PDB entry 5SY8 | X-ray diffraction, 1.62 A resolution | chains H and O of the 3 polymer chains in the assembly

[Chain H]
Molecule: 10E8 fab heavy chain
Source organism: Homo sapiens
Notes: antibody fragment or engineered binder
Sequence (235 residues; each row starts with the number of its first residue; a row labelled like 52A-52C holds insertion residues (52A, then the next letters in order)):
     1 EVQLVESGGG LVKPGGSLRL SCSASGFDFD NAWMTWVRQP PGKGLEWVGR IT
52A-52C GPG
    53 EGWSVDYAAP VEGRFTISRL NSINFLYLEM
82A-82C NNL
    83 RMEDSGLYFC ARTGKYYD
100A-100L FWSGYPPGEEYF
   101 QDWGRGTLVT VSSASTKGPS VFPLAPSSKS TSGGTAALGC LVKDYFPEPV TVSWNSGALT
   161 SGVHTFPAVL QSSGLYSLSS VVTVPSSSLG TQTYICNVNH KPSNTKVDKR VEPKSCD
Unresolved in the structure: 217
Disulfides: Cys22-Cys92, Cys140-Cys196

[Chain O]
Molecule: 10E8 EPITOPE SCAFFOLD T117v2
Source organism: synthetic construct
Sequence (163 residues; each row starts with the number of its first residue):
     7 NAMQGIHFRR HYVRHLPKEV SQNDIIKALA SPLINDGMVV SDFADHVITR EQNFPTGLPV
    67 EPVGVAIPHT DSKYVRQNAI SVGILAEPVN FEDAGGEPDP VPVRVVFMLA LGNWFDITNV
   127 LWWIKAVIQD EDFMQQLLVM NDDEIYQSIY TRISELEHHH HHH
Unresolved in the structure: 7-10, 166-169

[Interface between chain H and chain O]
Contacting residue pairs (31):
  Asp28(H) with Lys79(O), salt bridge
  Asn31(H) with Lys79(O)
  Trp33(H) with Trp120(O), hydrophobic; Phe121(O), hydrophobic
  Gly52C(H) with Gly118(O); Asn119(O)
  Glu53(H) with Asn119(O); Trp120(O), hydrogen bond (side chain-backbone); Phe121(O)
  Lys97(H) with Trp120(O)
  Tyr98(H) with Trp120(O)
  Tyr99(H) with Trp120(O), hydrophobic; Thr124(O); Leu127(O), hydrophobic; Trp128(O)
  Phe100A(H) with Leu64(O), hydrophobic; Ile73(O), hydrophobic; Leu127(O); Lys131(O), hydrogen bond (backbone-side chain)
  Trp100B(H) with Lys131(O), hydrogen bond (backbone-side chain); Ile134(O), hydrophobic
  Ser100C(H) with Lys131(O)
  Gly100D(H) with Trp128(O); Lys131(O), hydrogen bond (backbone-side chain)
  Tyr100E(H) with Trp128(O), hydrophobic
  Pro100F(H) with Thr124(O); Asn125(O); Trp128(O), hydrophobic
  Pro100G(H) with Trp120(O), hydrogen bond (backbone-side chain); Phe121(O), hydrophobic; Thr124(O)
Other interface residues (no listed pair), chain H (18 interface residues in all): Arg50, Thr52, Gly100H
Other interface residues (no listed pair), chain O (17 interface residues in all): Pro65, Val66, Ile130, Gln135

[In short]
18 residues of chain H and 17 residues of chain O are in contact, with 5 hydrogen bonds and 1 salt bridge.
Among the polar pairs are Asp28(H)-Lys79(O), Glu53(H)-Trp120(O) and Pro100G(H)-Trp120(O).
Here chain H is 10E8 fab heavy chain (Homo sapiens) and chain O is 10E8 EPITOPE SCAFFOLD T117v2 (synthetic
construct). Entry 5SY8 (Crystal structure of the complex of 10E8 Fab light chain mutant1 and T117v2 HIV-1 MPER
scaffold) was determined by X-ray diffraction, deposited together with 5T29, 5T5B, 5T6L, 5T80, 5T85 and 5TFW.
